Entry 8RGH (electron microscopy, 3.90 A resolution); this record covers chains C and D of the 6 polymer chains in the assembly.

# Chain C
Protein: Cytoplasmic dynein 2 intermediate chain 1
From: Homo sapiens
UniProtKB: Q8WVS4 (DC2I1_HUMAN); residues 1-1066 here = UniProt positions 1-1066
Amino-acid sequence (1066 residues; each row starts with the number of its first residue):
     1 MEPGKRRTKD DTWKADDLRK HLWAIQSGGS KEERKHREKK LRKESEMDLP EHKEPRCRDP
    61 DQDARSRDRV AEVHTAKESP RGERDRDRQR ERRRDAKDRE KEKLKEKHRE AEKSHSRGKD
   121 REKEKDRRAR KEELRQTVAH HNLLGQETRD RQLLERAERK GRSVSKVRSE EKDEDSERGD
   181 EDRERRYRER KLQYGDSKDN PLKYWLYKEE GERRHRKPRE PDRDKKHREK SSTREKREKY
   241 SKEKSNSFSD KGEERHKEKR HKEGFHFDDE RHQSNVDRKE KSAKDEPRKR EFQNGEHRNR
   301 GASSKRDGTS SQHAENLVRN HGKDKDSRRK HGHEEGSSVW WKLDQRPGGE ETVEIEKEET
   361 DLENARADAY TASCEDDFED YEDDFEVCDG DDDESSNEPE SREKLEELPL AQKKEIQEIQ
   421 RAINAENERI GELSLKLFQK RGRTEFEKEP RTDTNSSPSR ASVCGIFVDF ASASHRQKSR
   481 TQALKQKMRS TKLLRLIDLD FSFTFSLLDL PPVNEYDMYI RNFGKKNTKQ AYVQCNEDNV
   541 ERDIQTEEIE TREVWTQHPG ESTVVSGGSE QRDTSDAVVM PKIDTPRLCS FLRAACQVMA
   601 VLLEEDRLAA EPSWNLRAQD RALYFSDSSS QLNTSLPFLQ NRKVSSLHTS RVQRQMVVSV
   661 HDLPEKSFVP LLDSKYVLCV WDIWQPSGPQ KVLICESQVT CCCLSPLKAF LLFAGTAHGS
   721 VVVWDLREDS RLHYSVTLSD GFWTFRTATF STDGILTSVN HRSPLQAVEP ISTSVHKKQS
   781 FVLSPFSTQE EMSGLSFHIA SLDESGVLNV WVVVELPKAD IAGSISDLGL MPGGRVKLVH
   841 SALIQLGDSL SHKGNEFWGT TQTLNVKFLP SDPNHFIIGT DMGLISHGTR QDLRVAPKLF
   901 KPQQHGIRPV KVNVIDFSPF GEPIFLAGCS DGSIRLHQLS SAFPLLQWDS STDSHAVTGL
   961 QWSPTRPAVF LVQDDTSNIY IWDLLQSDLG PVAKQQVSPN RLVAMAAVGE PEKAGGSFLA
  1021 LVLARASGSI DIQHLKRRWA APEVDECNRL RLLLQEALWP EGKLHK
Not modelled in the structure: 1-573, 775-791, 1058-1066
Construct notes: conflict Lys225 (Asn in Q8WVS4), Phe292 (Ser in Q8WVS4)
Swiss-Prot annotation at these positions:
  - modified residue (Phosphoserine): Ser30, Ser247
  - natural variant: Gln631 to Lys1066 (deletion: In SRTD8), Arg642 to Lys1066 (deletion: In SRTD8), Thr749 (T749M: In SRTD8)

# Chain D
Protein: Cytoplasmic dynein 2 intermediate chain 2
From: Homo sapiens
UniProtKB: Q96EX3 (DC2I2_HUMAN); residues 1-536 here = UniProt positions 1-536
Amino-acid sequence (564 residues; each row starts with the number of its first residue):
     1 MATRAQPGPL SQAGSAGVAA LATVGVASGP GPGRPGPLQD ETLGVASVPS QWRAVQGIRG
    61 ETKSCQTASI ATASASAQAR NHVDAQVQTE APVPVSVQPP SQYDIPRLAA FLRRVEAMVI
   121 RELNKNWQSH AFDGFEVNWT EQQQMVSCLY TLGYPPAQAQ GLHVTSISWN STGSVVACAY
   181 GRLDHGDWST LKSFVCAWNL DRRDLRPQQP SAVVEVPSAV LCLAFHPTQP SHVAGGLYSG
   241 EVLVWDLSRL EDPLLWRTGL TDDTHTDPVS QVVWLPEPGH SHRFQVLSVA TDGKVLLWQG
   301 IGVGQLQLTE GFALVMQQLP RSTKLKKHPR GETEVGATAV AFSSFDPRLF ILGTEGGFPL
   361 KCSLAAGEAA LTRMPSSVPL RAPAQFTFSP HGGPIYSVSC SPFHRNLFLS AGTDGHVHLY
   421 SMLQAPPLTS LQLSLKYLFA VRWSPVRPLV FAAASGKGDV QLFDLQKSSQ KPTVLIKQTQ
   481 DESPVYCLEF NSQQTQLLAA GDAQGTVKVW QLSTEFTEQG PREAEDLDCL AAEVAAWSHP
   541 QFEKGSAGSA AGSGAGWSHP QFEK
Not modelled in the structure: 1-103, 134-564
Construct notes: conflict Gly60 (Trp in Q96EX3); expression tag (537-564)
Swiss-Prot annotation at these positions:
  - region: Arg80 to Val93 (DYNLL2 binding), Pro106 to Ala131 (DYNLRB1 binding)
  - modified residue: Ser15 (Phosphoserine)
  - natural variant: Cys148 (C148F: In SRTD11), Arg182 (R182W: In SRTD11), Ala341 (A341V: In SRTD11), Thr354 (T354M: In SRTD11), Pro390 (P390L: In SRTD11), Gly393 (G393S: In SRTD11), Ser410 (S410I: In SRTD11), Lys436 (K436R: In SRTD11), Arg447 (R447Q: In SRTD11; R447W: In SRTD11)

# Chain C / chain D interface
Pairs across the interface (6):
  Val598(C) with Ala131(D)
  Glu605(C) with Ser129(D); His130(D)
  Lys708(C) with Trp127(D); Gln128(D)
  Arg727(C) with His130(D)
Other interface residues (no listed pair), chain C (7 interface residues in all): Val601, Leu602, Arg835
Other interface residues (no listed pair), chain D (6 interface residues in all): Asp133

# In short
Chain C and chain D form an interface of 7 and 6 residues respectively.
Chain C is Cytoplasmic dynein 2 intermediate chain 1 and chain D is Cytoplasmic dynein 2 intermediate chain 2,
both from Homo sapiens; the structure, Structure of dynein-2 intermediate chain DYNC2I1 (WDR60) in complex
with the dynein-2 heavy chain DYNC2H1, was determined by electron microscopy together with 8RGG and 8RGI from
the same study.
